PDB entry 4MP6 | X-ray diffraction, 2.10 A resolution | chain A

== Chain A ==
Name: Putative ornithine cyclodeaminase
From: Staphylococcus aureus subsp. aureus
UniProtKB: Q8NYS7 (Q8NYS7_STAAW); numbering as in UniProt (aligned over 1-336)
Sequence (339 residues; row label = number of the first residue in the row; numbers below 1 keep their minus sign (Gly-2 is residue -2)):
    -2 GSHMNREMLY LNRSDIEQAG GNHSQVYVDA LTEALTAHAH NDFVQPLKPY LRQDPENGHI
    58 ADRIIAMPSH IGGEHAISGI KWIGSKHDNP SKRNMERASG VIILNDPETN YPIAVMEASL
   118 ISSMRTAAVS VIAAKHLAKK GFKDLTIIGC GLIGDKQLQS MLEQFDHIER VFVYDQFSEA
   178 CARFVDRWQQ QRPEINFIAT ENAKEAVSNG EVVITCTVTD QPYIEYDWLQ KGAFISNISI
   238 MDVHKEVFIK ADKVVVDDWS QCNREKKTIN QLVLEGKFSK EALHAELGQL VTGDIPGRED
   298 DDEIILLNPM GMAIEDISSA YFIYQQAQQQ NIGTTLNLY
Unresolved in the structure: -2 to 2
Construct notes: expression tag (-2 to 0)
Small-molecule neighbours: NAD (nicotinamide-adenine-dinucleotide): Arg60, Pro87, Arg94, Arg122, Thr123, Ile145, Gly146, Cys147, Gly148, Leu149, Ile150, Gly151, Tyr171, Asp172, Gln173, Phe174, Ala177, Cys213, Thr214, Val215, Thr216, Tyr220, Ile235, Ser236, Pro306, Met307, Gly308

== Overview ==
Bound to chain A: NAD.
Chain A is Putative ornithine cyclodeaminase (Staphylococcus aureus subsp. aureus); the structure,
Staphyloferrin B precursor biosynthetic enzyme SbnB bound to citrate and NAD+, was determined by X-ray
diffraction (same publication as 4M54, 4MP3 and 4MPD).
